Entry 4U0Y (X-ray diffraction, 1.91 A resolution); this record covers chains C and E of the 6 polymer chains in the assembly.

[Chain C]
Protein: HTH-type transcriptional repressor YvoA
Organism: Bacillus subtilis subsp. subtilis str. 168
UniProt: O34817 (YVOA_BACSU); numbering as in UniProt (aligned over 1-75)
Amino-acid sequence (78 residues; each row starts with the number of its first residue; numbers below 1 keep their minus sign (Gly-2 is residue -2)):
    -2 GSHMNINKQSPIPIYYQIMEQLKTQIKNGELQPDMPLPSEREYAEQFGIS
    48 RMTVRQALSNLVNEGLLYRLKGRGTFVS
Unresolved in the structure: -2 to 0
Differences from the reference sequence: expression tag (-2 to 0)
Swiss-Prot annotation at these positions:
  - DNA-binding region: Glu37 to Ser56 (H-T-H motif)
Reported in the primary citation:
  - binding site for the 15-nt DNA strand (chain E): Arg38, Arg48, Met49, Gly69
  - binding site for the 15-nt DNA strand: Arg48, Gly69
  - specificity-determining residues: Arg38, Arg48, Gly69

[Chain E]
Molecule: 15-nt DNA strand
Sequence (15 nucleotides; row label = number of the first residue in the row):
     1 GTGGTCTAGACCACT

[Interface between chain C and chain E]
Pairs across the interface (10; chain C residue first):
  Ser47(C) - DG1(E)  hydrogen bond to the base
  Arg48(C) - DG1(E)  hydrogen bond to the base
  Arg48(C) - DT2(E)  base contact
  Met49(C) - DG1(E)  hydrogen bond to the base
  Lys68(C) - DC6(E)  sugar contact
  Lys68(C) - DT7(E)  sugar contact
  Gly69(C) - DC6(E)  base contact
  Gly69(C) - DT7(E)  base contact
  Arg70(C) - DT7(E)  hydrogen bond to the phosphate
  Arg70(C) - DA8(E)  salt bridge to the phosphate
Also at the interface, not in a pair above, chain E (6 interface residues in all): DG3

[In short]
The chain C/chain E interface involves 6 residues from each chain; the contacts include 4 hydrogen bonds and 1
salt bridge. Polar pairs include Ser47(C)-DG1(E), Arg48(C)-DG1(E) and Met49(C)-DG1(E). From the paper: a
binding site for the 15-nt DNA strand (chain E) at Arg38(C), Arg48(C) and Met49(C) among others; a binding
site for the 15-nt DNA strand at Arg48(C) and Gly69(C).
Here chain C is HTH-type transcriptional repressor YvoA (Bacillus subtilis subsp. subtilis str. 168) and chain
E is a 15-nt DNA strand. Entry 4U0Y (Crystal structure of the DNA-binding domains of YvoA in complex with
palindromic operator DNA) was determined by X-ray diffraction (same publication as 4U0V, 4U0W and 4WWC).
